PDB entry 9CQU | electron microscopy, 2.72 A resolution | chains A and B of the 4 polymer chains in the assembly

[Chain A]
Protein: Hemoglobin subunit alpha
From: Homo sapiens
UniProt: P69905 (HBA_HUMAN); residues 2-140 here correspond to UniProt positions 3-141 (UniProt number = residue number + 1)
Chain sequence (139 residues; row label = number of the first residue in the row):
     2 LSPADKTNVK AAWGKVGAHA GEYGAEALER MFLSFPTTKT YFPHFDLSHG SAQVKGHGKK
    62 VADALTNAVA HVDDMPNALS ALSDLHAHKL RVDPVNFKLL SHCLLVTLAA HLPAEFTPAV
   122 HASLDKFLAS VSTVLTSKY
Curated features (UniProtKB/Swiss-Prot):
  - binding site (O2): His58
  - binding site (heme b): His87
  - site: Thr8, Asn9 (Microbial infection: Cleavage), Lys11 (Not glycated), Ala13, Trp14 (Microbial infection: Cleavage), Tyr24, Gly25 (Microbial infection: Cleavage), Leu29, Glu30 (Microbial infection: Cleavage), His45, Phe46 (Microbial infection: Cleavage), Asp47, Leu48 (Microbial infection: Cleavage), Ser52, Ala53 (Microbial infection: Cleavage), Val55, Lys56 (Microbial infection: Cleavage), Lys56 (Not glycated), Gly59, Lys60 (Microbial infection: Cleavage), Lys60 (Not glycated), Lys90 (Not glycated), Leu91, Arg92 (Microbial infection: Cleavage), Lys99 (Not glycated), Leu106, Val107 (Microbial infection: Cleavage), Thr108, Leu109 (Microbial infection: Cleavage), Val121, His122 (Microbial infection: Cleavage), Ser133, Thr134 (Microbial infection: Cleavage)
  - modified residue: Ser3 (Phosphoserine), Lys7 (N6-succinyllysine), Thr8 (Phosphothreonine), Lys11 (N6-succinyllysine), Lys16 (N6-acetyllysine), Tyr24 (Phosphotyrosine), Ser35 (Phosphoserine), Lys40 (N6-succinyllysine), Ser49 (Phosphoserine), Ser102 (Phosphoserine), Thr108 (Phosphothreonine), Ser124 (Phosphoserine), Ser131 (Phosphoserine), Thr134 (Phosphothreonine), Thr137 (Phosphothreonine), Ser138 (Phosphoserine)
  - glycosylation (N-linked (Glc) (glycation) lysine): Lys7, Lys16, Lys40, Lys61
Ion coordination: heme Fe: His87 (together with oxygen molecule)
Small-molecule neighbours: heme / oxygen molecule: Leu29, Met32, Thr39, Tyr42, Phe43, His45, Phe46, His58, Lys61, Val62, Ala65, Leu66, Leu83, Leu86, His87, Leu91, Val93, Asn97, Phe98, Leu101, Val132, Leu136

[Chain B]
Protein: Hemoglobin subunit beta
From: Homo sapiens
UniProt: P68871 (HBB_HUMAN); residues 2-146 here correspond to UniProt positions 3-147 (UniProt number = residue number + 1)
Chain sequence (145 residues; numbered 2 to 146; the number before each row is that of its first residue):
     2 HLTPEEKSAV TALWGKVNVD EVGGEALGRL LVVYPWTQRF FESFGDLSTP DAVMGNPKVK
    62 AHGKKVLGAF SDGLAHLDNL KGTFATLSEL HCDKLHVDPE NFRLLGNVLV CVLAHHFGKE
   122 FTPPVQAAYQ KVVAGVANAL AHKYH
Curated features (UniProtKB/Swiss-Prot):
  - binding site ((2R)-2,3-bisphosphoglycerate): His2, Lys82, His143
  - binding site (heme b): His63, His92
  - site: Glu7, Lys8 (Microbial infection: Cleavage), Gly25, Glu26 (Microbial infection: Cleavage), Gly29, Arg30 (Microbial infection: Cleavage), Tyr35, Pro36 (Microbial infection: Cleavage), Trp37, Thr38 (Microbial infection: Cleavage), Phe45, Gly46 (Microbial infection: Cleavage), Asp52, Ala53 (Microbial infection: Cleavage), Gly56, Asn57 (Microbial infection: Cleavage), Lys59 (Not glycated), Phe71, Ser72 (Microbial infection: Cleavage), Gly74, Leu75 (Microbial infection: Cleavage), Lys82 (Not glycated), Thr84, Phe85 (Microbial infection: Cleavage), His92, Cys93 (Microbial infection: Cleavage), Lys95 (Not glycated), Arg104, Leu105 (Microbial infection: Cleavage), Leu110, Val111 (Microbial infection: Cleavage), Gly119, Lys120 (Microbial infection: Cleavage), Phe122, Thr123 (Microbial infection: Cleavage), Ala128, Ala129 (Microbial infection: Cleavage) and 2 more in UniProt
  - modified residue: Ser9 (Phosphoserine), Thr12 (Phosphothreonine), Ser44 (Phosphoserine), Thr50 (Phosphothreonine), Lys59 (N6-acetyllysine), Lys82 (N6-acetyllysine), Thr87 (Phosphothreonine), Cys93 (S-nitrosocysteine), Lys144 (N6-acetyllysine)
  - glycosylation (N-linked (Glc) (glycation) lysine): Lys8, Lys17, Lys66, Lys120, Lys144
Ion coordination: heme Fe near His92 (its only coordinating residue here)
Small-molecule neighbours: heme / oxygen molecule: Leu28, Leu31, Thr38, Phe41, Phe42, His63, Lys66, Val67, Ala70, Phe71, Phe85, Leu88, Leu91, His92, Leu96, Val98, Asn102, Phe103, Leu106, Leu141

[How chain A and chain B interact]
Contacting residue pairs (34; chain A residue first):
  Arg31(A) - Phe122(B)
  Arg31(A) - Thr123(B)
  Arg31(A) - Pro124(B)
  Arg31(A) - Gln127(B)  hydrogen bond
  Leu34(A) - Pro124(B)  hydrophobic
  Leu34(A) - Ala128(B)
  Ser35(A) - Gln127(B)
  Ser35(A) - Ala128(B)
  Ser35(A) - Gln131(B)
  His103(A) - Asn108(B)
  His103(A) - Val111(B)
  His103(A) - Gln127(B)
  His103(A) - Gln131(B)  hydrogen bond
  Cys104(A) - Gln127(B)
  Val107(A) - Val111(B)  hydrophobic
  Val107(A) - Cys112(B)  hydrophobic
  Val107(A) - Ala115(B)  hydrophobic
  Val107(A) - Gln127(B)
  Ala110(A) - Cys112(B)
  Ala110(A) - Ala115(B)
  Ala110(A) - His116(B)
  Ala111(A) - Ala115(B)
  Ala111(A) - Gly119(B)
  His112(A) - Lys120(B)
  Pro114(A) - His116(B)  hydrogen bond (backbone-side chain)
  Phe117(A) - Arg30(B)  hydrogen bond (backbone-side chain)
  Phe117(A) - His116(B)
  Thr118(A) - Arg30(B)
  Pro119(A) - Arg30(B)
  Pro119(A) - Met55(B)  hydrophobic
  His122(A) - Arg30(B)  hydrogen bond
  Ala123(A) - Val34(B)  hydrophobic
  Asp126(A) - Val34(B)
  Asp126(A) - Tyr35(B)
Also at the interface, not in a pair above, chain A (19 interface residues in all): Glu30, Phe36, Leu106
Also at the interface, not in a pair above, chain B (19 interface residues in all): Val33, Pro125

[Summary]
Chain A and chain B each contribute 19 residues to their interface; the contacts include 5 hydrogen bonds.
Polar contacts include Arg31(A)-Gln127(B), His103(A)-Gln131(B) and Pro114(A)-His116(B). Chain A binds heme /
oxygen molecule. Bound to chain B: heme / oxygen molecule.
Here chain A is Hemoglobin subunit alpha and chain B is Hemoglobin subunit beta, both from Homo sapiens. Entry
9CQU (Human OxyHb (C1 symmetry) obtained using the SPT Labtech chameleon In the presence of 20 mM ...) was
determined by electron microscopy (same publication as 9CQM, 9CQN, 9CQO, 9CQP, 9CQQ, 9CQR and 12 further
entries).
